8RHK - chains D and E of the 34 polymer chains in the assembly; structure by X-ray diffraction, 2.80 A resolution.

# Chain D
Molecule: Proteasome subunit alpha type-5
Organism: Saccharomyces cerevisiae
Reference sequence: P32379 (PSA5_YEAST); residues -7 to 252 here correspond to UniProt positions 1-260 (UniProt number = residue number + 8)
Chain sequence (260 residues; each row starts with the number of its first residue; numbers below 1 keep their minus sign (Met-7 is residue -7)):
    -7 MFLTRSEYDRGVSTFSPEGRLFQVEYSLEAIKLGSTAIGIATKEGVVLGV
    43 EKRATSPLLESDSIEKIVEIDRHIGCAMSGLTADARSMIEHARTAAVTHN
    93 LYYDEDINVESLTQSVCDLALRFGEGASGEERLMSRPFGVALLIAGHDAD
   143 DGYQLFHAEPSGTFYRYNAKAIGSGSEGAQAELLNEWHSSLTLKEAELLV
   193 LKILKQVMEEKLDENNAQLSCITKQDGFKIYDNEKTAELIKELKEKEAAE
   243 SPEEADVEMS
Disordered / not traced: -7 to 0, 118-124, 243-252

# Chain E
Molecule: Proteasome subunit alpha type-6
Organism: Saccharomyces cerevisiae
Reference sequence: P40302 (PSA6_YEAST); residues 0-233 here correspond to UniProt positions 1-234 (UniProt number = residue number + 1)
Chain sequence (234 residues; numbered 0 to 233; the number before each row is that of its first residue; numbering starts at 0):
     0 MFRNNYDGDTVTFSPTGRLFQVEYALEAIKQGSVTVGLRSNTHAVLVALK
    50 RNADELSSYQKKIIKCDEHMGLSLAGLAPDARVLSNYLRQQCNYSSLVFN
   100 RKLAVERAGHLLCDKAQKNTQSYGGRPYGVGLLIIGYDKSGAHLLEFQPS
   150 GNVTELYGTAIGARSQGAKTYLERTLDTFIKIDGNPDELIKAGVEAISQS
   200 LRDESLTVDNLSIAIVGKDTPFTIYDGEAVAKYI
Disordered / not traced: 0-2
Swiss-Prot annotation at these positions:
  - modified residue: Ser13 (Phosphoserine)
  - cross-link: Lys190 (Glycyl lysine isopeptide (Lys-Gly) (interchain with G-Cter in ubiquitin))

# How chain D and chain E interact
Contacting residue pairs (44):
  Ser5(D) - Arg125(E)
  Thr6(D) - Gly7(E)
  Thr6(D) - Gln20(E)
  Phe7(D) - Gln20(E)  hydrogen bond (backbone-side chain)
  Phe7(D) - Tyr23(E)
  Phe7(D) - Ala24(E)  hydrophobic
  Phe7(D) - Leu76(E)  hydrophobic
  Phe7(D) - Arg125(E)
  Phe7(D) - Pro126(E)
  Phe7(D) - Gly128(E)
  Ser8(D) - Tyr23(E)
  Pro9(D) - Tyr23(E)  hydrophobic
  Pro9(D) - Glu26(E)
  Glu10(D) - Glu26(E)
  Glu10(D) - Gln30(E)
  Gly11(D) - Tyr23(E)
  Gly11(D) - Ala27(E)
  Leu13(D) - Arg125(E)
  Gln106(D) - Arg81(E)  hydrogen bond
  Asp110(D) - Arg81(E)  salt bridge
  Leu113(D) - Pro78(E)  hydrophobic
  Leu113(D) - Arg125(E)
  Glu117(D) - Tyr122(E)
  Ser153(D) - Pro78(E)
  Gly154(D) - Pro78(E)
  Thr155(D) - Gln59(E)
  Phe156(D) - Gln59(E)
  Tyr157(D) - Arg50(E)
  Tyr157(D) - Ala52(E)
  Tyr157(D) - Ser56(E)
  Tyr157(D) - Ser57(E)
  Tyr157(D) - Gln59(E)
  Arg158(D) - Ser56(E)
  Arg158(D) - Ser57(E)  hydrogen bond (backbone-backbone)
  Tyr159(D) - Ala52(E)
  Tyr159(D) - Asp53(E)
  Tyr159(D) - Leu55(E)
  Tyr159(D) - Ser56(E)
  Asn160(D) - Leu55(E)  hydrogen bond (backbone-backbone)
  Ala161(D) - Leu55(E)
  Gln172(D) - Asp53(E)  hydrogen bond
  Gln172(D) - Leu55(E)
  Leu175(D) - Leu55(E)
  Leu176(D) - Leu55(E)  hydrophobic
Other interface residues (no listed pair), chain D (26 interface residues in all): Arg2, Gly3
Other interface residues (no listed pair), chain E (25 interface residues in all): Asp6, Asn51, Asp79, Gly123

# In short
The interface between chain D and chain E involves 26 residues on one side and 25 on the other, with 5
hydrogen bonds and 1 salt bridge. Among the polar pairs are Asp110(D)-Arg81(E), Phe7(D)-Gln20(E) and
Gln106(D)-Arg81(E).
Chain D is Proteasome subunit alpha type-5 and chain E is Proteasome subunit alpha type-6, both from
Saccharomyces cerevisiae; the structure, Yeast 20S proteasome in complex with a linear oxindole epoxyketone
(compound 6), was determined by X-ray diffraction, deposited together with 8RHJ and 8RHL.
